PDB entry 3VYG | X-ray diffraction, 1.72 A resolution | chains B and E of the 12 polymer chains in the assembly

[Chain B (and E)]
Protein: Thiocyanate hydrolase subunit beta
Organism: Thiobacillus thioparus
Notes: EC 3.5.5.8; chain E of this document is another copy of the same molecule, construct and numbering; everything in this record applies to it too
Reference sequence: O66186 (SCNB_THITI); residue numbers follow UniProt; this construct covers 1-157
Sequence (157 residues; each row starts with the number of its first residue):
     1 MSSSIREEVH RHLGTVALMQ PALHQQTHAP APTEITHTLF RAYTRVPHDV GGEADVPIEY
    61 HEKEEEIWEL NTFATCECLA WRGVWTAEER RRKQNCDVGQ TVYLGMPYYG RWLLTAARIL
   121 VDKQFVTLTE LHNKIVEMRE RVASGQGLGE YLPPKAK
Disordered / not traced: 1-2, 155-157 (chain E: 1-3, 155-157)

[How chain B and chain E interact]
Contacting residue pairs (27; chain B residue first):
  Q20(B) - Q26(E)
  Q20(B) - T27(E)  hydrogen bond (side chain-backbone)
  Q20(B) - H28(E)  hydrogen bond
  P21(B) - Q26(E)
  P21(B) - T27(E)  hydrogen bond (backbone-backbone)
  A22(B) - H24(E)
  A22(B) - Q25(E)
  A22(B) - Q26(E)
  L23(B) - L23(E)
  L23(B) - H24(E)
  L23(B) - Q25(E)  hydrogen bond (backbone-backbone)
  L23(B) - T27(E)
  L23(B) - Y43(E)
  H24(B) - A22(E)
  H24(B) - L23(E)
  H24(B) - H24(E)  hydrogen bond
  Q25(B) - A22(E)
  Q25(B) - L23(E)  hydrogen bond (backbone-backbone)
  Q26(B) - Q20(E)
  Q26(B) - P21(E)
  Q26(B) - A22(E)
  T27(B) - Q20(E)  hydrogen bond (backbone-side chain)
  T27(B) - P21(E)  hydrogen bond (backbone-backbone)
  T27(B) - A22(E)
  T27(B) - L23(E)
  H28(B) - Q20(E)  hydrogen bond
  Y43(B) - L23(E)
Other interface residues (no listed pair), chain B (11 interface residues in all): L39
Other interface residues (no listed pair), chain E (11 interface residues in all): L39

[Summary]
The chain B/chain E interface involves 11 residues from each chain, with 9 hydrogen bonds. Among the polar
pairs are Q20(B)-T27(E), Q20(B)-H28(E) and H24(B)-H24(E).
Chain B and chain E are both Thiocyanate hydrolase subunit beta (Thiobacillus thioparus); the structure,
Crystal structure of Thiocyanate hydrolase mutant R136W, was determined by X-ray diffraction.
